4FZI - chain A; structure by X-ray diffraction, 2.60 A resolution.

# Chain A
Name: Prostaglandin F synthase
Source organism: Trypanosoma cruzi
Notes: EC 1.1.1.188
UniProtKB: Q4DJ07 (Q4DJ07_TRYCC); residues 1-282 here = UniProt positions 1-282
Chain sequence (290 residues; row label = number of the first residue in the row; numbers below 1 keep their minus sign (Met-7 is residue -7)):
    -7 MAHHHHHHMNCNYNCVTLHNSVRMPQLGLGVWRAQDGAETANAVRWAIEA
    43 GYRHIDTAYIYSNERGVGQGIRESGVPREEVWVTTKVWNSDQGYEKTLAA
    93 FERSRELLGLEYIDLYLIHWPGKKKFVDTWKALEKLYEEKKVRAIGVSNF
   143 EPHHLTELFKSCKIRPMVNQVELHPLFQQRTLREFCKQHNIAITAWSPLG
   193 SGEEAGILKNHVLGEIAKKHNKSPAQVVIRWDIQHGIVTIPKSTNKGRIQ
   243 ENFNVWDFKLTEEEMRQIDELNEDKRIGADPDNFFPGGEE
Unresolved in the structure: -7 to 4, 282
Differences from the reference sequence: expression tag (-7 to 0); conflict Val14 (Ala in Q4DJ07), Tyr51 (Cys in Q4DJ07), Ser54 (Asn in Q4DJ07), Arg57 (Lys in Q4DJ07), Glu195 (Asp in Q4DJ07), Glu196 (Arg in Q4DJ07), Ala197 (Thr in Q4DJ07), Ile199 (Phe in Q4DJ07), Ala271 (Gly in Q4DJ07), Asp272 (His in Q4DJ07)
Small-molecule neighbours: glutamic acid (GLU): Trp24, Ile52, Tyr53, Trp80, His111, Trp112, Ser140, Asn141, Trp188
Swiss-Prot annotation at these positions:
  - active site: Tyr53 (Proton donor)
  - binding site (NADP(+)): Val23, Trp24, Asp48, Ser140, Asn141, Gln162, Trp188 to Ser193, Lys234 to Thr236, Arg240 to Asn244
  - binding site (substrate): His111
  - site: Lys78 (Lowers pKa of active site Tyr)

# In short
Ligands of chain A: glutamic acid. Curated annotation (UniProt) lists active-site residue Tyr53, 20
NADP+-binding residues and substrate-binding residue His111.
Chain A is Prostaglandin F synthase (Trypanosoma cruzi); the structure, Crystal structure of prostaglandin F
synthase from Trypanosoma cruzi, was determined by X-ray diffraction, deposited together with 4G5D, 4GIE and
4F40.
